5E3A - chains A and B; structure by X-ray diffraction, 2.05 A resolution.

== Chain A ==
Molecule: Dipeptidyl peptidase 3
Organism: Homo sapiens
Notes: EC 3.4.14.4
UniProtKB: Q9NY33 (DPP3_HUMAN); residue numbers follow UniProt; this construct covers 1-726
Sequence (726 residues; each row starts with the number of its first residue):
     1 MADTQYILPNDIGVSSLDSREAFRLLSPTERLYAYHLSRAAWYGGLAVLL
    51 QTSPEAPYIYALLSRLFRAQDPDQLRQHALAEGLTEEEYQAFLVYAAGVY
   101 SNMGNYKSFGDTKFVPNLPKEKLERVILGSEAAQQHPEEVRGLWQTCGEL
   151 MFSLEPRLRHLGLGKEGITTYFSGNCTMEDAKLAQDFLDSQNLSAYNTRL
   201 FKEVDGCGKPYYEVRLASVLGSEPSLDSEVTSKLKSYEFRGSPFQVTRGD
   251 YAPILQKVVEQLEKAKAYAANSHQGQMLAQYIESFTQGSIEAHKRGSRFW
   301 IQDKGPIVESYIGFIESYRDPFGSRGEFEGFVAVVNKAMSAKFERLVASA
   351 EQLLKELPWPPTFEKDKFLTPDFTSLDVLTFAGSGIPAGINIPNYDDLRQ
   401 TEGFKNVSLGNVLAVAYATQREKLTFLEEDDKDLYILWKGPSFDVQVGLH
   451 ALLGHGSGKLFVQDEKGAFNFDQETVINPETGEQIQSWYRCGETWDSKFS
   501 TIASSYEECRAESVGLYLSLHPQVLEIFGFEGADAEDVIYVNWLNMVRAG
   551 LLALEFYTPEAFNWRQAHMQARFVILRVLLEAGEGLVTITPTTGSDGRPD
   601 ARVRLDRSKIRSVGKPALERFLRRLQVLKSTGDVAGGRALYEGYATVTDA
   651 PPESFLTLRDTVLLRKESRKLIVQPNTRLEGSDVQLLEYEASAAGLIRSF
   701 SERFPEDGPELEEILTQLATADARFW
Not modelled in the structure: 1
Differences from the reference sequence: engineered mutation Ser19 (Cys in Q9NY33), Cys207 (Glu in Q9NY33), Ala451 (Glu in Q9NY33), Cys491 (Ser in Q9NY33), Ser519 (Cys in Q9NY33), Ser654 (Cys in Q9NY33)
UniProt features mapped onto this chain:
  - binding site (Zn(2+)): His450, His455, Glu508
  - modified residue: Ala2 (N-acetylalanine)
Cystine bridges: Cys207 forms a disulfide with the same residue of a neighbouring copy of this chain
Bound ions: Mg2+ site 1: Asn102, Ser108, Ser384; Mg2+ site 2: Gly162, Gly164, Gly167; K+: Ser317, Gly323, Asp496, Ser504; Zn2+: His450, His455, Glu508
What the authors report for this chain:
  - catalytic residues: His568 (proposed by the authors, not directly observed)

== Chain B ==
Molecule: Leu-enkephalin
Sequence (5 residues; row label = number of the first residue in the row):
     1 YGGFL

== Interface between chain A and chain B ==
Residue-residue contacts (25):
  Phe109(A) - Phe4(B)  hydrophobic
  Glu316(A) - Tyr1(B)  hydrogen bond (side chain-backbone)
  Glu316(A) - Gly2(B)
  Tyr318(A) - Tyr1(B)
  Tyr318(A) - Gly2(B)  hydrogen bond (side chain-backbone)
  Ile386(A) - Phe4(B)
  Pro387(A) - Gly3(B)
  Pro387(A) - Phe4(B)
  Ala388(A) - Gly3(B)  hydrogen bond (backbone-backbone)
  Gly389(A) - Gly2(B)
  Gly389(A) - Gly3(B)  hydrogen bond (backbone-backbone)
  Ile390(A) - Tyr1(B)
  Asn391(A) - Tyr1(B)  hydrogen bond (backbone-backbone)
  Ile392(A) - Tyr1(B)
  Asn394(A) - Tyr1(B)  hydrogen bond (side chain-backbone)
  Arg399(A) - Tyr1(B)
  His455(A) - Tyr1(B)
  Trp495(A) - Tyr1(B)
  Glu507(A) - Tyr1(B)
  Glu508(A) - Gly2(B)
  His568(A) - Gly2(B)  hydrogen bond (side chain-backbone)
  His568(A) - Gly3(B)
  His568(A) - Phe4(B)
  Arg572(A) - Phe4(B)  hydrogen bond (side chain-backbone)
  Arg572(A) - Leu5(B)
Also at the interface, not in a pair above, chain A (23 interface residues in all): Gly385, Ala416, Phe443, Met569, Arg669
From the paper, about this interface:
  - residue pairs: Glu316(A)-Tyr1(B), Tyr318(A)-Tyr1(B), Asn394(A)-Tyr1(B) (hydrogen bond), His568(A)-Gly2(B) (hydrogen bond), Arg572(A)-Phe4(B) (hydrogen bond)
  - interface residues, chain A: Ala388(A)

== In short ==
23 residues of chain A face 5 of chain B across their interface; the contacts include 8 hydrogen bonds. Polar
pairs include Glu316(A)-Tyr1(B), Tyr318(A)-Gly2(B) and Asn394(A)-Tyr1(B). The authors report contacts between
Glu316(A) and Tyr1(B) and Tyr318(A) and Tyr1(B); hydrogen bonds between Asn394(A) and Tyr1(B), His568(A) and
Gly2(B) and Arg572(A) and Phe4(B). From the paper: the catalytic residue His568(A); the interface residue
Ala388(A).
Here chain A is Dipeptidyl peptidase 3 (Homo sapiens) and chain B is Leu-enkephalin. Entry 5E3A (Structure of
human DPP3 in complex with opioid peptide leu-enkephalin) was determined by X-ray diffraction (same
publication as 5E2Q, 5E33, 5E3C, 5EGY and 5EHH).
